Entry 2CLZ (X-ray diffraction, 1.90 A resolution); this record covers chains A and C of the 3 polymer chains in the assembly.

Chain A:
Name: H-2 class I histocompatibility antigen, K-B alpha chain
Organism: Mus musculus
Notes: fragment: extracellular domains (alpha1, alpha2, alpha3), residues 22-300
Reference sequence: P01901 (HA1B_MOUSE); residues 1-279 here correspond to UniProt positions 22-300 (UniProt number = residue number + 21)
Amino-acid sequence (279 residues; each row starts with the number of its first residue):
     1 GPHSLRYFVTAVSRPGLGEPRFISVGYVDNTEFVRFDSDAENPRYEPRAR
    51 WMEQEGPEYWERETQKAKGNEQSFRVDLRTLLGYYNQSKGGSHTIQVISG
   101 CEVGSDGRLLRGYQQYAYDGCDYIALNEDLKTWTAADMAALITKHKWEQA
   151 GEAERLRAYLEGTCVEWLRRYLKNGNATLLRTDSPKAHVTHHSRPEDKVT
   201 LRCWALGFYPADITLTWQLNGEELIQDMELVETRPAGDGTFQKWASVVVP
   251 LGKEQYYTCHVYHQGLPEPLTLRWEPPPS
Cystine bridges: Cys-101/Cys-164, Cys-203/Cys-259
Construct notes: engineered mutation Phe-22 (Tyr43 in P01901), Ile-23 (Met44 in P01901), Ser-24 (Glu45 in P01901), Asn-30 (Asp51 in P01901)

Chain C:
Name: RBM5 protein
Reference sequence: Q99KV9 (Q99KV9_MOUSE); residues 1-8 here correspond to UniProt positions 136-143 (UniProt number = residue number + 135)
Amino-acid sequence (8 residues; row label = number of the first residue in the row):
     1 INFDFNTI

Chain A / chain C interface:
Residue-residue contacts - 50 pairs, chain A then chain C:
  Leu-5(A) / Ile-1(C)
  Tyr-7(A) / Ile-1(C)  hydrogen bond (side chain-backbone)
  Tyr-7(A) / Asn-2(C)
  Val-9(A) / Asn-2(C)
  Val-9(A) / Phe-5(C)  hydrophobic
  Tyr-59(A) / Ile-1(C)  hydrophobic
  Glu-63(A) / Ile-1(C)
  Lys-66(A) / Ile-1(C)
  Lys-66(A) / Asn-2(C)  hydrogen bond (side chain-backbone)
  Lys-66(A) / Phe-3(C)
  Lys-66(A) / Asp-4(C)
  Asn-70(A) / Asn-2(C)
  Asn-70(A) / Phe-3(C)  hydrogen bond (side chain-backbone)
  Asn-70(A) / Asp-4(C)
  Asn-70(A) / Phe-5(C)  hydrogen bond (side chain-backbone)
  Ser-73(A) / Phe-5(C)
  Ser-73(A) / Thr-7(C)
  Phe-74(A) / Phe-5(C)  hydrophobic
  Val-76(A) / Thr-7(C)
  Asp-77(A) / Thr-7(C)
  Asp-77(A) / Ile-8(C)  hydrogen bond (side chain-backbone)
  Thr-80(A) / Ile-8(C)
  Leu-81(A) / Ile-8(C)  hydrophobic
  Tyr-84(A) / Ile-8(C)  hydrophobic
  Val-97(A) / Phe-5(C)  hydrophobic
  Ser-99(A) / Asn-2(C)
  Gln-114(A) / Phe-3(C)
  Gln-114(A) / Phe-5(C)
  Tyr-116(A) / Phe-5(C)
  Tyr-116(A) / Asn-6(C)
  Tyr-116(A) / Ile-8(C)  hydrophobic
  Thr-143(A) / Ile-8(C)  hydrogen bond (side chain-backbone)
  Lys-146(A) / Asn-6(C)
  Lys-146(A) / Thr-7(C)  hydrogen bond
  Lys-146(A) / Ile-8(C)  hydrogen bond (side chain-backbone)
  Trp-147(A) / Asn-6(C)
  Trp-147(A) / Thr-7(C)  hydrogen bond (side chain-backbone)
  Trp-147(A) / Ile-8(C)  hydrophobic
  Glu-152(A) / Asn-6(C)  hydrogen bond
  Arg-155(A) / Phe-3(C)
  Arg-155(A) / Asp-4(C)  hydrogen bond (side chain-backbone)
  Arg-155(A) / Phe-5(C)
  Arg-155(A) / Asn-6(C)
  Leu-156(A) / Phe-3(C)  hydrophobic
  Tyr-159(A) / Ile-1(C)  hydrogen bond (side chain-backbone)
  Tyr-159(A) / Asn-2(C)
  Tyr-159(A) / Phe-3(C)  hydrophobic
  Thr-163(A) / Ile-1(C)
  Trp-167(A) / Ile-1(C)
  Tyr-171(A) / Ile-1(C)  hydrogen bond (side chain-backbone)
Interface residues without a listed pair, chain A (30 interface residues in all): Ser-24, Tyr-123

In short:
Chain A and chain C form an interface of 30 and 8 residues respectively; the contacts include 13 hydrogen
bonds. Polar pairs include Tyr-7(A)/Ile-1(C), Lys-66(A)/Asn-2(C) and Asn-70(A)/Phe-3(C).
Chain A is H-2 class I histocompatibility antigen, K-B alpha chain (Mus musculus) and chain C is RBM5 protein;
the structure, Mhc Class I Natural Mutant H-2Kbm8 Heavy Chain Complexed With beta-2 Microglobulin and pBM1
peptide, was determined by X-ray diffraction (same publication as 2CLV).
